7SQI - chains A and B of the 4 polymer chains in the assembly; structure by X-ray diffraction, 1.70 A resolution.

# Chain A (and B)
Protein: Beta-ketoacyl-ACP synthase I
From: Escherichia coli K-12
Notes: EC 2.3.1.41; chain B of this document is another copy of the same molecule, construct and numbering; everything in this record applies to it too
UniProt: A0A6D2VX38 (A0A6D2VX38_ECOLI); numbering as in UniProt (aligned over 1-405)
Sequence (405 residues; numbered 1 to 405; the number before each row is that of its first residue):
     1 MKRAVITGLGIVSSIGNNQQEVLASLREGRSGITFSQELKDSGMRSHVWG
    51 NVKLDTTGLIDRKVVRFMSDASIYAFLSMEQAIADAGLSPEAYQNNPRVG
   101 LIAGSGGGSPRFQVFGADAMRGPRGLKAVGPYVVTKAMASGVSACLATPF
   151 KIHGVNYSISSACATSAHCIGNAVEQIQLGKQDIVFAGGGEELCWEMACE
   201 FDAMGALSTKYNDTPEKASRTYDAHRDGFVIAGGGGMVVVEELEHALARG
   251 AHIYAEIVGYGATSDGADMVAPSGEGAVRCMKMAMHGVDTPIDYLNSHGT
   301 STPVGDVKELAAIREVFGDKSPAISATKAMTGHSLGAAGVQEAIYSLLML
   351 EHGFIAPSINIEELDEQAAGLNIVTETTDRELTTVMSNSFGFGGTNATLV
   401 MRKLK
Covalently attached groups: compound A7V linked to C163
Ion coordination: Na+: N296, S297, E342, S387, N388
Residues lining bound ligands:
  - A7V (N-{2-[(2Z)-3-chlorotetradec-2-enamido]ethyl}-N~3~-[(2R)-2-hydroxy-3,3-dimethyl-4-(phosphonooxy)butanoyl]-beta-alaninamide), molecule 1: G106, G107, P110, A162, M197, E200, F201, M204, G205, A206, V270, A271, P272, H298, T300, T302, V304, G305, H333, L335, F390, G391, F392
  - A7V, molecule 2: Q113, V133, V134, A137, M138
What the authors report for this chain:
  - binding site for A7V: C163, H298, H333
  - catalytic residues: C163, H333
  - catalytic residues: H298 (citing earlier work)
  - self-association interface (contacts with another copy of this molecule); pairs are residue here / residue on that copy: Q113-E200 (hydrogen bond)
  - conformationally variable residues (side-chain flip): Q113, E200
  - contacts within the chain: T300-D306 (water-mediated contact), D306-E309 (water-mediated contact), T300-E309 (water-mediated contact)

# How chain A and chain B interact
Contacting residue pairs - 151 pairs, chain A then chain B:
  S42(A) - M120(B)
  G43(A) - M120(B)
  M44(A) - M120(B)
  R45(A) - L126(B)
  F67(A) - M269(B)  hydrophobic
  G106(A) - M138(B)
  G106(A) - A139(B)  hydrogen bond (backbone-backbone)
  G107(A) - Q113(B)  hydrogen bond (backbone-side chain)
  S109(A) - Q113(B)
  P110(A) - Q113(B)
  Q113(A) - G107(B)  hydrogen bond (side chain-backbone)
  Q113(A) - P110(B)
  Q113(A) - Q113(B)
  Q113(A) - V114(B)
  Q113(A) - E196(B)  hydrogen bond (side chain-backbone)
  Q113(A) - E200(B)  hydrogen bond
  V114(A) - Q113(B)
  V114(A) - A117(B)  hydrophobic
  V114(A) - R121(B)
  G116(A) - E200(B)
  A117(A) - V114(B)  hydrophobic
  A117(A) - E200(B)
  D118(A) - R121(B)  salt bridge
  M120(A) - S42(B)
  M120(A) - G43(B)
  M120(A) - M44(B)
  M120(A) - C199(B)  hydrophobic
  R121(A) - V114(B)
  R121(A) - D118(B)  salt bridge
  R121(A) - W195(B)
  L126(A) - R45(B)
  L126(A) - C199(B)
  L126(A) - D202(B)
  L126(A) - A203(B)
  V129(A) - A203(B)  hydrophobic
  G130(A) - A203(B)
  P131(A) - A203(B)
  P131(A) - M204(B)
  V133(A) - E200(B)
  V134(A) - E200(B)
  V134(A) - F201(B)  hydrophobic
  V134(A) - M204(B)  hydrophobic
  V134(A) - F392(B)  hydrophobic
  T135(A) - M269(B)
  M138(A) - G106(B)
  A139(A) - G106(B)  hydrogen bond (backbone-backbone)
  A139(A) - A139(B)  hydrophobic
  A139(A) - S160(B)
  S140(A) - S160(B)
  S140(A) - S161(B)
  S140(A) - A162(B)  hydrogen bond (side chain-backbone)
  A144(A) - M269(B)
  A144(A) - G393(B)
  C145(A) - M269(B)  hydrophobic
  A147(A) - S264(B)
  A147(A) - G266(B)
  T148(A) - G266(B)
  T148(A) - A267(B)
  T148(A) - D268(B)
  T148(A) - M269(B)
  T148(A) - G393(B)  hydrogen bond (side chain-backbone)
  K151(A) - G266(B)
  I152(A) - S264(B)  hydrogen bond (backbone-side chain)
  I152(A) - D265(B)
  I152(A) - G266(B)  hydrogen bond (backbone-backbone)
  H153(A) - T263(B)
  H153(A) - S264(B)  hydrogen bond (backbone-backbone)
  H153(A) - D265(B)  hydrogen bond (side chain-backbone)
  H153(A) - E275(B)  salt bridge
  H153(A) - R279(B)  hydrogen bond (backbone-side chain)
  G154(A) - T263(B)
  G154(A) - S264(B)  hydrogen bond (backbone-backbone)
  N156(A) - S264(B)  hydrogen bond
  N156(A) - G393(B)  hydrogen bond (side chain-backbone)
  N156(A) - G394(B)  hydrogen bond (side chain-backbone)
  N156(A) - T395(B)  hydrogen bond (backbone-side chain)
  Y157(A) - I159(B)  hydrophobic
  Y157(A) - S160(B)
  Y157(A) - S161(B)
  Y157(A) - H168(B)
  Y157(A) - N172(B)  hydrogen bond
  S158(A) - S158(B)
  S158(A) - I159(B)
  S158(A) - S160(B)  hydrogen bond (backbone-backbone)
  I159(A) - Y157(B)  hydrophobic
  I159(A) - S158(B)
  I159(A) - I159(B)  hydrophobic
  S160(A) - A139(B)
  S160(A) - S140(B)
  S160(A) - Y157(B)
  S160(A) - S158(B)  hydrogen bond (backbone-backbone)
  S161(A) - S140(B)
  S161(A) - Y157(B)
  A162(A) - S140(B)  hydrogen bond (backbone-side chain)
  H168(A) - Y157(B)
  N172(A) - Y157(B)  hydrogen bond
  N172(A) - N172(B)  hydrogen bond
  E175(A) - Q176(B)  hydrogen bond
  E175(A) - K181(B)  salt bridge
  Q176(A) - E175(B)  hydrogen bond
  L179(A) - M1(B)  hydrophobic
  L179(A) - E175(B)
  L179(A) - L179(B)  hydrophobic
  K181(A) - E175(B)  salt bridge
  K181(A) - Y260(B)
  W195(A) - R121(B)
  E196(A) - Q113(B)  hydrogen bond (backbone-side chain)
  C199(A) - M120(B)  hydrophobic
  C199(A) - L126(B)
  E200(A) - Q113(B)  hydrogen bond
  E200(A) - G116(B)
  E200(A) - A117(B)
  E200(A) - V129(B)
  E200(A) - V133(B)
  E200(A) - V134(B)
  F201(A) - V134(B)  hydrophobic
  D202(A) - L126(B)
  A203(A) - L126(B)
  A203(A) - V129(B)  hydrophobic
  A203(A) - G130(B)
  M204(A) - P131(B)
  M204(A) - V134(B)  hydrophobic
  Y260(A) - K181(B)
  T263(A) - H153(B)
  T263(A) - G154(B)
  S264(A) - A147(B)
  S264(A) - I152(B)  hydrogen bond (side chain-backbone)
  S264(A) - H153(B)  hydrogen bond (backbone-backbone)
  S264(A) - G154(B)  hydrogen bond (backbone-backbone)
  S264(A) - N156(B)  hydrogen bond
  D265(A) - I152(B)
  D265(A) - H153(B)  hydrogen bond (backbone-side chain)
  G266(A) - A147(B)
  G266(A) - T148(B)
  G266(A) - K151(B)
  G266(A) - I152(B)  hydrogen bond (backbone-backbone)
  A267(A) - T148(B)
  D268(A) - T148(B)
  M269(A) - F67(B)  hydrophobic
  M269(A) - T135(B)
  M269(A) - A144(B)
  M269(A) - C145(B)  hydrophobic
  M269(A) - T148(B)
  E275(A) - H153(B)  salt bridge
  R279(A) - P97(B)
  R279(A) - H153(B)  hydrogen bond (side chain-backbone)
  G393(A) - A144(B)
  G393(A) - T148(B)  hydrogen bond (backbone-side chain)
  G393(A) - N156(B)  hydrogen bond (backbone-side chain)
  G394(A) - N156(B)
  T395(A) - N156(B)  hydrogen bond (side chain-backbone)
Other interface residues (no listed pair), chain A (75 interface residues in all): M1, P97, S105, S143, V155, A262, F392
Other interface residues (no listed pair), chain B (75 interface residues in all): S105, S109, F112, V155, A262

# Overview
Chain A and chain B each contribute 75 residues to their interface, with 38 hydrogen bonds and 6 salt bridges.
Among the polar pairs are D118(A)-R121(B), H153(A)-E275(B) and E175(A)-K181(B). Ligands of chain A: compound
A7V. The paper reports catalytic residues C163(A), H333(A) and H298(A); a binding site for A7V at C163(A),
H298(A) and H333(A).
Both chains are Beta-ketoacyl-ACP synthase I (Escherichia coli K-12). Entry 7SQI (Crosslinked Crystal
Structure of Type II Fatty Acid Synthase Ketosynthase, FabB, and C14-crypto Acyl Carrier Protein ...) was
determined by X-ray diffraction together with 7SZ9 from the same study.
